Entry 8G0Z (electron microscopy, 3.61 A resolution); this record covers chains A and B of the 7 polymer chains in the assembly.

[Chain A (and B)]
Protein: DnaB-like replicative helicase
From: Escherichia phage T4
Notes: EC 3.6.4.-; chain B of this document is another copy of the same molecule, construct and numbering; everything in this record applies to it too
UniProt: A0A7S9SV99 (A0A7S9SV99_BPT4); residues 1-432 here = UniProt positions 1-432
Chain sequence (432 residues; row label = number of the first residue in the row):
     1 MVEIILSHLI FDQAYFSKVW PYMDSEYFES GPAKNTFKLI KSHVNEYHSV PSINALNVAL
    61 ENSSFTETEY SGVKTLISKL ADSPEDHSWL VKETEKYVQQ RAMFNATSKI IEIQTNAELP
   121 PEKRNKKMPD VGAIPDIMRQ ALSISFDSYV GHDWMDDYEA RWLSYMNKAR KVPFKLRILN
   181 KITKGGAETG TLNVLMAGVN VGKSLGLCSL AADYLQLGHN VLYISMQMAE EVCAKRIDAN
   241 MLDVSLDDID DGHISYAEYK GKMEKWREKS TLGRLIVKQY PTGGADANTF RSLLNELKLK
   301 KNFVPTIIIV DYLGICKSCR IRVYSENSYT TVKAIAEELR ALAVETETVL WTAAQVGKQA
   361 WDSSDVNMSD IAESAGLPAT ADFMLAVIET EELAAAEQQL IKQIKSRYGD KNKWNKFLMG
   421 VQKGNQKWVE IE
Sequence notes: engineered mutation Gln-227 (Glu in A0A7S9SV99)
Small-molecule neighbours: ATP-gamma-S (AGS; phosphothiophosphoric acid-adenylate ester): Pro-378, Ala-379, Lys-405, Arg-407, Tyr-408, Gly-409, Asp-410

[Interface between chain A and chain B]
Pairs across the interface - 98 pairs, chain A then chain B:
  Met-103(A) / Gln-114(B)
  Met-103(A) / Val-131(B)  hydrophobic
  Met-103(A) / Ile-134(B)  hydrophobic
  Thr-107(A) / Ile-111(B)
  Thr-107(A) / Gln-114(B)  hydrogen bond
  Ile-110(A) / Ile-110(B)  hydrophobic
  Ile-111(A) / Thr-107(B)
  Gln-114(A) / Met-103(B)
  Gln-114(A) / Thr-107(B)  hydrogen bond
  Gln-114(A) / Met-138(B)
  Val-131(A) / Met-103(B)  hydrophobic
  Val-131(A) / Leu-142(B)  hydrophobic
  Gly-132(A) / Leu-142(B)
  Ile-134(A) / Met-103(B)  hydrophobic
  Ile-134(A) / Met-138(B)  hydrophobic
  Pro-135(A) / Pro-135(B)
  Pro-135(A) / Leu-142(B)
  Met-138(A) / Gln-114(B)
  Met-138(A) / Ile-134(B)  hydrophobic
  Arg-139(A) / Lys-298(B)
  Arg-139(A) / Leu-299(B)
  Leu-142(A) / Val-131(B)
  Leu-142(A) / Gly-132(B)
  Leu-142(A) / Pro-135(B)
  Leu-142(A) / Leu-299(B)  hydrophobic
  Ser-143(A) / Leu-299(B)
  Ser-148(A) / Lys-300(B)
  Ser-148(A) / Lys-301(B)  hydrogen bond (backbone-side chain)
  Tyr-149(A) / Glu-230(B)
  Tyr-149(A) / Lys-301(B)
  Val-150(A) / Ile-276(B)
  Val-150(A) / Leu-293(B)  hydrophobic
  Val-150(A) / Glu-296(B)
  Val-150(A) / Leu-297(B)  hydrophobic
  Val-150(A) / Lys-300(B)
  Val-150(A) / Lys-301(B)
  Gly-151(A) / Glu-230(B)
  Gly-151(A) / Val-277(B)
  Gly-151(A) / Lys-278(B)
  His-152(A) / Glu-230(B)  hydrogen bond (backbone-side chain)
  His-152(A) / Glu-231(B)  salt bridge
  His-152(A) / Ala-234(B)
  His-152(A) / Leu-275(B)
  His-152(A) / Ile-276(B)
  His-152(A) / Val-277(B)  hydrogen bond (backbone-backbone)
  Asp-153(A) / Arg-274(B)  salt bridge
  Trp-154(A) / Leu-215(B)  hydrophobic
  Trp-154(A) / Ile-237(B)
  Trp-154(A) / Asp-238(B)  hydrogen bond
  Trp-154(A) / Met-241(B)  hydrophobic
  Trp-154(A) / Met-263(B)  hydrophobic
  Trp-154(A) / Leu-272(B)  hydrophobic
  Trp-154(A) / Leu-275(B)
  Met-155(A) / Met-263(B)
  Met-155(A) / Trp-266(B)  hydrophobic
  Met-155(A) / Arg-267(B)  hydrogen bond (backbone-side chain)
  Met-155(A) / Leu-272(B)  hydrophobic
  Tyr-158(A) / Tyr-259(B)  hydrogen bond (backbone-side chain)
  Tyr-158(A) / Lys-260(B)  hydrogen bond
  Tyr-158(A) / Met-263(B)  hydrophobic
  Tyr-158(A) / Glu-264(B)  hydrogen bond
  Tyr-158(A) / Arg-267(B)  hydrogen bond
  Glu-159(A) / Tyr-256(B)
  Arg-161(A) / Glu-231(B)
  Arg-161(A) / Ala-234(B)
  Arg-161(A) / Asp-238(B)  salt bridge
  Arg-161(A) / Tyr-259(B)  hydrogen bond
  Arg-161(A) / Met-263(B)
  Trp-162(A) / Ile-254(B)
  Trp-162(A) / Ser-255(B)
  Trp-162(A) / Tyr-256(B)
  Trp-162(A) / Tyr-259(B)  hydrophobic
  Tyr-165(A) / Lys-235(B)  hydrogen bond (side chain-backbone)
  Tyr-165(A) / Asp-238(B)  hydrogen bond
  Tyr-165(A) / Ile-249(B)  hydrophobic
  Tyr-165(A) / Tyr-259(B)  hydrophobic
  Lys-168(A) / Asp-250(B)
  Arg-170(A) / Ala-229(B)
  Lys-184(A) / Asp-247(B)  salt bridge
  Glu-188(A) / Val-232(B)
  Arg-320(A) / Tyr-324(B)
  Glu-337(A) / Thr-282(B)
  Glu-337(A) / Ile-315(B)
  Arg-340(A) / Gln-227(B)  hydrogen bond (side chain-backbone)
  Arg-340(A) / Thr-282(B)
  Ala-341(A) / Pro-281(B)  hydrophobic
  Ala-341(A) / Thr-282(B)
  Val-344(A) / Gln-279(B)
  Met-368(A) / Val-199(B)  hydrophobic
  Met-368(A) / Trp-361(B)
  Ser-369(A) / Lys-358(B)
  Ser-369(A) / Trp-361(B)
  Ala-375(A) / Trp-361(B)
  Pro-378(A) / Val-199(B)
  Lys-405(A) / Asn-200(B)  hydrogen bond
  Ser-406(A) / Asn-200(B)
  Arg-407(A) / Gln-227(B)  hydrogen bond (side chain-backbone)
  Lys-411(A) / Asn-200(B)
Interface residues without a listed pair, chain A (54 interface residues in all): Gln-100, Glu-118, Ser-145, Asp-147, Asp-156, Ile-321, Thr-330, Asn-367, Ala-379, Thr-380, Asp-382
Interface residues without a listed pair, chain B (66 interface residues in all): Gln-100, Phe-104, Glu-118, Arg-139, Leu-242, Tyr-312, Gly-314, Glu-326, Gln-355, Asp-362

[Overview]
The interface between chain A and chain B involves 54 residues on one side and 66 on the other; the contacts
include 17 hydrogen bonds and 4 salt bridges. Polar pairs include His-152(A)/Glu-231(B), Asp-153(A)/Arg-274(B)
and Arg-161(A)/Asp-238(B). Bound to chain A: ATP-gamma-S.
Chain A and chain B are both DnaB-like replicative helicase (Escherichia phage T4); the structure, Mutant
bacteriophage T4 gp41 helicase hexamer bound with single strand DNA and ATPgammaS in the stalled ..., was
determined by electron microscopy (same publication as 8DTP, 8DUE, 8DVF, 8DVI, 8DW6, 8DWJ and 8GAO).
